PDB entry 5IE7 | X-ray diffraction, 2.50 A resolution | chains A and B

== Chain A (and B) ==
Protein: Zearalenone hydrolase
Source organism: Clonostachys rosea
Notes: chain B of this document is another copy of the same molecule, construct and numbering; everything in this record applies to it too
Reference sequence: Q8NKB0 (Q8NKB0_BIOOC); residue numbers follow UniProt; this construct covers 1-264
Chain sequence (264 residues; row label = number of the first residue in the row):
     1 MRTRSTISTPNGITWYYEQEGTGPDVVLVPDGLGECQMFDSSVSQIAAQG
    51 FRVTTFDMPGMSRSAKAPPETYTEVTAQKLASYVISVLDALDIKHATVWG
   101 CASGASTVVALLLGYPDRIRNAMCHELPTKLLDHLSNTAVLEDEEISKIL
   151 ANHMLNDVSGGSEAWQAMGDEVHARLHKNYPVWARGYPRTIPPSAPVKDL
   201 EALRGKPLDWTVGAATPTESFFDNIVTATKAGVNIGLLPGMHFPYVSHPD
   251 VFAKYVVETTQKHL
Sequence notes: engineered mutation Ala102 (Ser in Q8NKB0), His153 (Val in Q8NKB0)
UniProt features mapped onto this chain:
  - active site: Glu126, His242
  - binding site (zearalenone): Gly32, Ser103, Trp183, Tyr187, Ser220, His242
  - mutagenesis: Glu126 (E126A: Abolishes the catalytic activity), His134 (H134A: Retains about 70% catalytic activity), Val158 (V158D: Strongly reduces the catalytic activity; V158H: Retains about 75% catalytic activity), Trp183 (W183F: Almost completely abolishes the catalytic activity), Pro192 (P192S: Strongly reduces the catalytic activity), Asp223 (D223A: Retains 37% catalytic activity; D223A: Retains about 40% catalytic activity), His242 (H242A: Strongly reduces the catalytic activity)
Small-molecule neighbours: ZHB ((3S,7S,11E)-7,14,16-trihydroxy-3-methyl-3,4,5,6,7,8,9,10-octahydro-1H-2-benzoxacyclotetradecin-1-one): Asp31, Gly32, Leu33, Ala102, Ser103, Pro128, Leu132, Leu135, His153, Met154, Val158, Trp183, Tyr187, Pro188, Ile191, Pro192, Phe221, His242, Phe243

== How chain A and chain B interact ==
Pairs across the interface - 37 pairs, chain A then chain B:
  Val212(A) with Thr218(B)
  Gly213(A) with Thr218(B)
  Ala214(A) with Pro217(B); Thr218(B), hydrogen bond (backbone-backbone); Glu219(B), hydrogen bond (backbone-backbone)
  Thr216(A) with Pro217(B); Thr218(B), hydrogen bond (backbone-side chain)
  Pro217(A) with Ala214(B); Thr216(B); Thr218(B), hydrogen bond (backbone-side chain)
  Thr218(A) with Val212(B); Gly213(B); Ala214(B), hydrogen bond (backbone-backbone); Thr216(B), hydrogen bond (side chain-backbone); Pro217(B); Thr218(B), hydrogen bond (side chain-backbone); Leu237(B)
  Glu219(A) with Ala214(B), hydrogen bond (backbone-backbone); Leu237(B)
  Phe222(A) with Ile225(B), hydrophobic; Ile235(B); Gly236(B); Leu237(B), hydrophobic
  Ile225(A) with Phe222(B), hydrophobic; Ile225(B), hydrophobic; Val226(B), hydrophobic
  Val226(A) with Ile225(B), hydrophobic; Thr229(B)
  Thr229(A) with Val226(B); Thr229(B); Lys230(B)
  Lys230(A) with Thr229(B)
  Ile235(A) with Phe222(B)
  Gly236(A) with Phe222(B)
  Leu237(A) with Thr218(B); Glu219(B); Phe222(B), hydrophobic
Interface residues without a listed pair, chain A (16 interface residues in all): Ala215
Interface residues without a listed pair, chain B (16 interface residues in all): Ala215

== Overview ==
Chain A and chain B each contribute 16 residues to their interface, with 8 hydrogen bonds. Among the polar
pairs are Thr216(A)-Thr218(B), Pro217(A)-Thr218(B) and Thr218(A)-Thr218(B). Bound to chain A: compound ZHB.
Chain A and chain B are both Zearalenone hydrolase (Clonostachys rosea); the structure, Crystal structure of a
lactonase double mutant in complex with substrate b, was determined by X-ray diffraction, deposited together
with 5IE4, 5IE5 and 5IE6.
